Entry 5JEA (X-ray diffraction, 2.65 A resolution); this record covers chains F and I of the 12 polymer chains in the assembly.

== Chain F ==
Protein: Exosome complex component MTR3
Source organism: Saccharomyces cerevisiae (strain ATCC 204508 / S288c)
Reference sequence: P48240 (MTR3_YEAST); residue numbers follow UniProt; this construct covers 1-250
Chain sequence (250 residues; each row starts with the number of its first residue):
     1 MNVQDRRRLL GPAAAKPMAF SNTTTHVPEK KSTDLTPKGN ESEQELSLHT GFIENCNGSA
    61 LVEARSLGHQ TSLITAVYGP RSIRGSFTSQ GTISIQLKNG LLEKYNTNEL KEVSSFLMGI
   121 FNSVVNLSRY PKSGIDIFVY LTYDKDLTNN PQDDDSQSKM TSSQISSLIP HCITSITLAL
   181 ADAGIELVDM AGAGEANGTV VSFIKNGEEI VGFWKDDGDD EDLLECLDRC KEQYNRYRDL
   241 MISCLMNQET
Disordered / not traced: 1-4, 21-42, 150-162, 250
Differences from the reference sequence: conflict Thr161 (Met in P48240)
Ion coordination: Na+: Thr88, Gln90, Thr92, Ser133

== Chain I ==
Protein: Exosome complex component CSL4
Source organism: Saccharomyces cerevisiae (strain ATCC 204508 / S288c)
Reference sequence: P53859 (CSL4_YEAST); residue numbers follow UniProt; this construct covers 1-292
Chain sequence (295 residues; each row starts with the number of its first residue; numbers below 1 keep their minus sign (Gly-2 is residue -2)):
    -2 GPHMACNFQF PEIAYPGKLI CPQYGTENKD GEDIIFNYVP GPGTKLIQYE HNGRTLEAIT
    58 ATLVGTVRCE EEKKTDQEEE REGTDQSTEE EKSVDASPND VTRRTVKNIL VSVLPGTEKG
   118 RKTNKYANND FANNLPKEGD IVLTRVTRLS LQRANVEILA VEDKPSPIDS GIGSNGSGIV
   178 AAGGGSGAAT FSVSQASSDL GETFRGIIRS QDVRSTDRDR VKVIECFKPG DIVRAQVLSL
   238 GDGTNYYLTT ARNDLGVVFA RAANGAGGLM YATDWQMMTS PVTGATEKRK CAKPF
Disordered / not traced: -2 to 4, 25-29, 71-102, 115-130
Differences from the reference sequence: expression tag (-2 to 0)
Reported in the primary citation:
  - conformationally variable residues (loop rearrangement): Val158 to Thr200
  - mutagenesis - N250A/W272E/F292E: unchanged binding to Superkiller protein 7, Endolysin
  - mutagenesis - G253E: decreased binding to Superkiller protein 7, Endolysin (citing earlier work)

== How chain F and chain I interact ==
Residue-residue contacts (58):
  Arg7(F) with Thr187(I)
  Glu54(F) with Ile165(I)
  Asn55(F) with Ile165(I); Asp166(I), hydrogen bond
  Cys56(F) with Ile165(I), hydrophobic
  Asn57(F) with Ile165(I)
  Pro80(F) with Leu132(I), hydrophobic; Phe201(I)
  Arg81(F) with Asp196(I); Leu197(I); Phe201(I)
  Ser82(F) with Ser194(I), hydrogen bond (backbone-side chain); Ser195(I), hydrogen bond (backbone-side chain); Thr200(I); Phe201(I)
  Ile83(F) with Ser194(I)
  Arg84(F) with Phe188(I); Ser194(I), hydrogen bond (backbone-backbone); Asp196(I); Glu199(I), salt bridge
  Phe87(F) with Asp239(I); Gly240(I)
  Ser94(F) with Gln192(I), hydrogen bond (side chain-backbone)
  Gln96(F) with Gln192(I), hydrogen bond
  Asn126(F) with Lys42(I), hydrogen bond
  Arg129(F) with Gly38(I), hydrogen bond (side chain-backbone); Pro39(I); Gly40(I); Thr41(I), hydrogen bond (side chain-backbone); Leu132(I)
  Tyr130(F) with Leu132(I), hydrophobic
  Pro131(F) with Leu132(I); Leu237(I), hydrophobic
  Lys132(F) with Phe201(I); Leu237(I), hydrogen bond (side chain-backbone); Asp239(I), hydrogen bond (side chain-backbone); Gly240(I); Asn242(I); Tyr243(I)
  Ser133(F) with Leu132(I)
  Gly134(F) with Ser194(I)
  Asp136(F) with Ser194(I), hydrogen bond (side chain-backbone)
  Gly184(F) with Leu60(I)
  Glu186(F) with Gly40(I); Thr59(I), hydrogen bond; Leu60(I)
  Leu187(F) with Pro13(I); Thr59(I), hydrogen bond (backbone-backbone)
  Val188(F) with Gly14(I); Thr57(I)
  Asp189(F) with Gly14(I)
  Met190(F) with Pro13(I)
  Lys205(F) with Tyr46(I)
  Arg238(F) with Tyr12(I)
  Ile242(F) with Tyr12(I), hydrophobic
  Leu245(F) with Val61(I), hydrophobic
  Met246(F) with Ile10(I), hydrophobic; Ala11(I)
Also at the interface, not in a pair above, chain F (37 interface residues in all): Gly85, Lys111, Ala181, Ile185, Glu249
Also at the interface, not in a pair above, chain I (42 interface residues in all): Gln45, Ala58, Gly113, Asn131, Ser163, Val190, Ala193, Gly238, Thr241

== Summary ==
Chain F and chain I form an interface of 37 and 42 residues respectively, with 14 hydrogen bonds and 1 salt
bridge. Polar pairs include Arg84(F)-Glu199(I), Asn55(F)-Asp166(I) and Ser82(F)-Ser194(I). Thr88(F), Gln90(F),
Thr92(F) and Ser133(F) coordinate Na+. From the paper: G253E of chain I reduces binding to Superkiller protein
7, Endolysin; conformational variability at Val158(I).
Here chain F is Exosome complex component MTR3 and chain I is Exosome complex component CSL4, both from
Saccharomyces cerevisiae (strain ATCC 204508 / S288c). Entry 5JEA (Structure of a cytoplasmic 11-subunit RNA
exosome complex including Ski7, bound to RNA) was determined by X-ray diffraction.
